Entry 3GIY (X-ray diffraction, 1.60 A resolution); this record covers chain A.

[Chain A]
Name: (S)-mandelate dehydrogenase, Peroxisomal (S)-2-hydroxy-acid oxidase
Source organism: Pseudomonas putida
Notes: EC 1.1.99.31, 1.1.3.15
Reference sequence: chimeric construct of P20932, P05414: residues 1-176 from P20932 (MDLB_PSEPU) positions 1-176 (same numbers); residues 177-196 from P05414 positions 176-195 (UniProt number = residue number - 1); residues 197-374 from P20932 (MDLB_PSEPU) positions 216-393 (UniProt number = residue number + 19)
Chain sequence (380 residues; each row starts with the number of its first residue):
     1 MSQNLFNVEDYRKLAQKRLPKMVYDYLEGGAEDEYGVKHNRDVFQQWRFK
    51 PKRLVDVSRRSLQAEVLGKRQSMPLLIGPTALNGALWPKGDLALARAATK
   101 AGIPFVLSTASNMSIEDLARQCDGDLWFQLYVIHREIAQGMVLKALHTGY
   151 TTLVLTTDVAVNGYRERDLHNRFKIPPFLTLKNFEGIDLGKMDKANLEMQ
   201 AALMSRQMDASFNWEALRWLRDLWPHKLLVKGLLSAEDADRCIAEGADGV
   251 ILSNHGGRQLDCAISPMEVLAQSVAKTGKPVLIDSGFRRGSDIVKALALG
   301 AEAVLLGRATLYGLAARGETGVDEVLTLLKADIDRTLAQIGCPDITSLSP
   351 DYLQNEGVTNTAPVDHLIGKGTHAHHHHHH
Unresolved in the structure: 1-3, 357-380
Construct notes: engineered mutation Ala-81 (Gly in P20932); expression tag (375-380)
Small-molecule neighbours: FMN (flavin mononucleotide): Tyr-26, Leu-27, Pro-79, Thr-80, Ala-81, Ser-108, Gln-129, Tyr-131, Thr-156, Lys-231, Ser-253, His-255, Gly-256, Arg-258, Asp-284, Ser-285, Gly-286, Phe-287, Arg-288, Leu-306, Gly-307, Arg-308, Leu-311
Swiss-Prot annotation at these positions:
  - binding site ((S)-mandelate): Tyr-26, Tyr-131, Arg-165, His-255, Arg-258
  - binding site (FMN): Ser-108, Gln-129, Thr-156, Lys-231, Asp-284 to Arg-288, Gly-307, Arg-308
  - active site: His-255 (Proton acceptor)
Reported in the primary citation:
  - conformationally variable residues (side-chain flip): Tyr-26, Gln-259
  - mutagenesis - G81A (20-100-fold): decreased catalytic activity on mandelate (citing earlier work)
  - mutagenesis - G81A: abolished binding to sulfate anion
  - catalytic residues: His-255 (proposed by the authors, not directly observed)

[In short]
Ligands of chain A: flavin mononucleotide. Curated annotation (UniProt) lists 5 (S)-mandelate-binding
residues, 11 FMN-binding residues and active-site residue His-255. From the paper: the catalytic residue
His-255; G81A reduces catalytic activity on mandelate.
Chain A is (S)-mandelate dehydrogenase, Peroxisomal (S)-2-hydroxy-acid oxidase (Pseudomonas putida); the
structure, Crystal Structures of the G81A Mutant of the Active Chimera of (S)-Mandelate Dehydrogenase and its
Complex ..., was determined by X-ray diffraction together with 2A7N, 2A7P and 2A85 from the same study.
